6AD1 - chains A and B of the 3 polymer chains in the assembly; structure by electron microscopy, 4.20 A resolution (low resolution: residue-level contacts below are approximate; hydrogen-bond / salt-bridge calls are withheld).

Chain A:
Protein: VP1
From: Coxsackievirus A10
UniProtKB: A0A1V0FT21 (A0A1V0FT21_9ENTO); residues 1-298 here correspond to UniProt positions 565-862 (UniProt number = residue number + 564)
Chain sequence (298 residues; row label = number of the first residue in the row):
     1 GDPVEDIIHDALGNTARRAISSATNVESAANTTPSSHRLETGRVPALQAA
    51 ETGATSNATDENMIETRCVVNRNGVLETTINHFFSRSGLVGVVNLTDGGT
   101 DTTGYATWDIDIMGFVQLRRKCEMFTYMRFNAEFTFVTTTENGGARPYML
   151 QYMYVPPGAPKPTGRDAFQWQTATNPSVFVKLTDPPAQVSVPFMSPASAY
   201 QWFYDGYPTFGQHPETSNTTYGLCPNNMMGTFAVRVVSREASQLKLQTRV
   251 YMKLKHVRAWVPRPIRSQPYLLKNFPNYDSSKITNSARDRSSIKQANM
Disordered / not traced: 1-75, 98-102, 214-218, 297-298

Chain B:
Protein: VP0
From: Coxsackievirus A10
UniProtKB: A0A1V0FT21 (A0A1V0FT21_9ENTO); residues -68 to 255 here correspond to UniProt positions 1-324 (UniProt number = residue number + 69)
Chain sequence (324 residues; each row starts with the number of its first residue; numbers below 1 keep their minus sign (Met-68 is residue -68)):
   -68 MGAQVSTQKSGSHETGNVATGGSTINFTNINYYKDSYAASATRQDFTQDP
   -18 KKFTQPVLDSIRELSAPLNSPSVEACGYSDRVAQLTVGNSSITTQEAANI
    32 VLAYGEWPEYCPDTDATAVDKPTRPDVSVNRFYTLDSKMWQENSTGWYWK
    82 FPDVLNKTGVFGQNAQFHYLYRSGFCLHVQCNASKFHQGALLVAVIPEFV
   132 IAGRGSNTKPNEAPHPGFTTTFPGTTGATFYDPYVLDSGVPLSQALIYPH
   182 QWINLRTNNCATVIVPYINAVPFDSAINHSNFGLIVIPVSPLKYSSGATT
   232 AIPITITIAPLNSEFGGLRQAVSQ
Disordered / not traced: -68 to 29, 43-52, 139-142, 251-255

How chain A and chain B interact:
Contacting residue pairs - 57 pairs, chain A then chain B:
  Tyr127(A) - Glu129(B)
  Tyr127(A) - Ile199(B)
  Tyr127(A) - Asn200(B)
  Ala197(A) - Val202(B)
  Ser198(A) - Ala201(B)
  Gln201(A) - Asn200(B)
  Gln201(A) - Ala201(B)
  Phe203(A) - Glu129(B)
  Tyr204(A) - Val131(B)
  Tyr204(A) - His210(B)
  Asp205(A) - Lys81(B)
  Asp205(A) - Phe130(B)
  Asp205(A) - Asn209(B)
  Asp205(A) - His210(B)
  Asp205(A) - Ser211(B)
  Gly206(A) - Asn209(B)
  Tyr207(A) - Gly148(B)
  Tyr207(A) - Phe149(B)
  Tyr207(A) - Thr152(B)
  Tyr207(A) - Asn209(B)
  Thr209(A) - Asn209(B)
  Phe210(A) - Tyr100(B)
  Phe210(A) - Asn209(B)
  Thr219(A) - His146(B)
  Tyr221(A) - Lys81(B)
  Tyr221(A) - Ile132(B)
  Tyr221(A) - Thr152(B)
  Pro262(A) - Ile178(B)
  Pro262(A) - Tyr179(B)
  Arg263(A) - Pro128(B)
  Arg263(A) - Glu129(B)
  Arg263(A) - Ile178(B)
  Arg263(A) - Tyr179(B)
  Pro264(A) - Val171(B)
  Pro264(A) - Gln175(B)
  Pro264(A) - Ile178(B)
  Pro264(A) - Tyr179(B)
  Ile265(A) - Pro172(B)
  Ile265(A) - Gln175(B)
  Arg266(A) - Gly170(B)
  Ser267(A) - Gly170(B)
  Ser267(A) - Pro172(B)
  Gln268(A) - Gly170(B)
  Leu271(A) - Ser137(B)
  Leu272(A) - Ala144(B)
  Phe275(A) - His146(B)
  Pro276(A) - Ala133(B)
  Asn277(A) - Ala133(B)
  Asn277(A) - Gly134(B)
  Tyr278(A) - Arg135(B)
  Tyr278(A) - Gly136(B)
  Tyr278(A) - Asp163(B)
  Tyr278(A) - Asp168(B)
  Asp279(A) - Ser137(B)
  Ser280(A) - Arg135(B)
  Ser280(A) - Asp163(B)
  Ser286(A) - Tyr165(B)
Also at the interface, not in a pair above, chain A (33 interface residues in all): Thr126, Ala199, Val261, Ile283
Also at the interface, not in a pair above, chain B (39 interface residues in all): Tyr35, Ile127, Pro145, Val166, Ser169, Ala176

Summary:
Chain A and chain B form an interface of 33 and 39 residues respectively.
Chain A is VP1 and chain B is VP0, both from Coxsackievirus A10; the structure, The structure of CVA10
procapsid from its complex with Fab 2G8, was determined by electron microscopy together with 6ACU, 6ACW, 6ACY,
6ACZ and 6AD0 from the same study.
